PDB entry 7MFF | electron microscopy, 3.89 A resolution | chains C and A of the 4 polymer chains in the assembly

Chain C:
Protein: 14-3-3 protein zeta/delta
Organism: Homo sapiens
Reference sequence: P63104 (1433Z_HUMAN); residue numbers follow UniProt; this construct covers 1-245
Amino-acid sequence (245 residues; row label = number of the first residue in the row):
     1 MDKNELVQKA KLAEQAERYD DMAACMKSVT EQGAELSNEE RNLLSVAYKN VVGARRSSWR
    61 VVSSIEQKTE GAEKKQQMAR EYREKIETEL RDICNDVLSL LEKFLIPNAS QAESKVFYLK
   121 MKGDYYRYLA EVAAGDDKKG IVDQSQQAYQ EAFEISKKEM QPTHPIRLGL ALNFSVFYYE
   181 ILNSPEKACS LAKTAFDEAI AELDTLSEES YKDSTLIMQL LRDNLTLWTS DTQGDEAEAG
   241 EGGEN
Not modelled in the structure: 1, 231-245

Chain A:
Protein: Serine/threonine-protein kinase B-raf
Organism: Homo sapiens
Notes: EC 2.7.11.1
Reference sequence: P15056 (BRAF_HUMAN); residues 1-766 here = UniProt positions 1-766
Amino-acid sequence (766 residues; each row starts with the number of its first residue):
     1 MAALSGGGGG GAEPGQALFN GDMEPEAGAG AGAAASSAAD PAIPEEVWNI KQMIKLTQEH
    61 IEALLDKFGG EHNPPSIYLE AYEEYTSKLD ALQQREQQLL ESLGNGTDFS VSSSASMDTV
   121 TSSSSSSLSV LPSSLSVFQN PTDVARSNPK SPQKPIVRVF LPNKQRTVVP ARCGVTVRDS
   181 LKKALMMRGL IPECCAVYRI QDGEKKPIGW DTDISWLTGE ELHVEVLENV PLTTHNFVRK
   241 TFFTLAFCDF CRKLLFQGFR CQTCGYKFHQ RCSTEVPLMC VNYDQLDLLF VSKFFEHHPI
   301 PQEEASLAET ALTSGSSPSA PASDSIGPQI LTSPSPSKSI PIPQPFRPAD EDHRNQFGQR
   361 DRSSSAPNVH INTIEPVNID DLIRDQGFRG DGGSTTGLSA TPPASLPGSL TNVKALQKSP
   421 GPQRERKSSS SSEDRNRMKT LGRRDSSDDW EIPDGQITVG QRIGSGSFGT VYKGKWHGDV
   481 AVKMLNVTAP TPQQLQAFKN EVGVLRKTRH VNILLFMGYS TKPQLAIVTQ WCEGSSLYHH
   541 LHIIETKFEM IKLIDIARQT AQGMDYLHAK SIIHRDLKSN NIFLHEDLTV KIGDFGLATV
   601 KSRWSGSHQF EQLSGSILWM APEVIRMQDK NPYSFQSDVY AFGIVLYELM TGQLPYSNIN
   661 NRDQIIFMVG RGYLSPDLSK VRSNCPKAMK RLMAECLKKK RDERPLFPQI LASIELLARS
   721 LPKIHRSASE PSLNRAGFQT EDFSLYACAS PKTPIQAGGY GAFPVH
Not modelled in the structure: 1-448, 601-613, 733-766
Modified / non-standard residues: S365 (phosphoserine; SEP); S729 (phosphoserine; SEP)
Curated features (UniProtKB/Swiss-Prot):
  - zinc finger: T234 to C280 (Phorbol-ester/DAG-type)
  - active site: D576 (Proton acceptor)
  - binding site (Zn(2+)): H235, C248, C251, C261, C264, H269, C272, C280
  - binding site (ATP): I463 to V471, K483
  - site (Breakpoint for translocation to form KIAA1549-BRAF fusion protein): D380, D381, M438, K439
  - modified residue: A2 (N-acetylalanine), S151 (Phosphoserine), S333 (Phosphoserine), S365 (Phosphoserine), T373 (Phosphothreonine), T396 (Phosphothreonine), S399 (Phosphoserine), T401 (Phosphothreonine), S446 (Phosphoserine), S447 (Phosphoserine), R671 (Omega-N-methylarginine), S729 (Phosphoserine), S750 (Phosphoserine), T753 (Phosphothreonine)
  - cross-link: K578 (Glycyl lysine isopeptide (Lys-Gly) (interchain with G-Cter in ubiquitin))
  - natural variant: T241 (T241M: In NS7; T241P: In CFC1 and LPRD3; T241R: In NS7), T244 (T244P: In CFC1), L245 (L245F: In CFC1), A246 (A246P: In CFC1), Q257 (Q257R: In CFC1), Q262 (Q262K: In CFC1), E275 (E275K: In CFC1), R462 (R462I: In CRC), I463 (I463S: In CRC), G464 (G464E: In CRC; G464V: In a colorectal cancer cell line), G466 (G466A: In melanoma; G466E: In melanoma; G466V: In LNCR), S467 (S467A: In CFC1), 19 further natural variant entries in UniProt
  - mutagenesis: M53 (M53D: Reduces interaction with KSR1 and MAP2K1 and thus phosphorylation of MAP2K1), K88 (K88E: Reduces interaction with KSR1 and MAP2K1 and thus phosphorylation of MAP2K1), K483 (K483S: Reduces kinase activity with MAP2K1), R509 (R509H: Loss of MAP2K1-mediated-BRAF-KSR1 dimerization), K578 (K578R: Blocks EGF-induced ubiquitination and ERK activation), I666 (I666R: No effect on MAP2K1-mediated-BRAF-KSR1 dimerization, however loss of BRAF-mediated phosphorylation of MAP2K1), R671 (R671K: Increased kinase activity and stability in response to EGF treatment)
Small-molecule neighbours: 215 ((1Z)-5-(2-{4-[2-(dimethylamino)ethoxy]phenyl}-5-pyridin-4-yl-1H-imidazol-4-yl)indan-1-one oxime): R462, I463, G464, S465, V471, A481, V482, K483, E501, I527, T529, Q530, W531, C532, H539, F583, D594, F595
What the authors report for this chain:
  - mutagenesis - M186W/M187W: increased growth
  - mutagenesis - R158A, R166A, R188L: decreased binding to KRAS
  - mutagenesis - M186K/M187V, M186W/M187W: increased binding to KRAS

How chain C and chain A interact:
Residue-residue contacts (27; chain C residue first):
  K49(C) - S729(A)
  K49(C) - S732(A)
  R56(C) - S729(A)
  R60(C) - R726(A)
  R127(C) - S729(A)
  Y128(C) - S729(A)
  G169(C) - E730(A)
  L172(C) - A728(A)
  L172(C) - S729(A)
  N173(C) - S729(A)
  N173(C) - E730(A)
  V176(C) - A728(A)
  Y179(C) - S727(A)
  Q219(C) - K723(A)
  L220(C) - A728(A)  hydrophobic
  L220(C) - S729(A)
  L220(C) - P731(A)
  D223(C) - I724(A)
  N224(C) - S727(A)
  N224(C) - A728(A)  hydrogen bond (side chain-backbone)
  T226(C) - R719(A)
  T226(C) - L721(A)
  L227(C) - P722(A)  hydrophobic
  L227(C) - I724(A)
  L227(C) - R726(A)
  L227(C) - S727(A)
  W228(C) - S727(A)  hydrogen bond
Interface residues without a listed pair, chain C (21 interface residues in all): K120, E180, I217, R222
Interface residues without a listed pair, chain A (14 interface residues in all): S720, H725

Overview:
21 residues of chain C and 14 residues of chain A are in contact, with 2 hydrogen bonds. Polar contacts
include N224(C)-A728(A) and W228(C)-S727(A). Chain A binds compound 215. The paper reports that R158A, R166A
and R188L of chain A reduce binding to KRAS; M186K/M187V and M186W/M187W of chain A increase binding to KRAS.
Chain C is 14-3-3 protein zeta/delta and chain A is Serine/threonine-protein kinase B-raf, both from Homo
sapiens; the structure, Dimeric (BRAF)2:(14-3-3)2 complex bound to SB590885 Inhibitor, was determined by
electron microscopy, deposited together with 7MFD and 7MFE.
